PDB entry 7M4U | electron microscopy, 2.71 A resolution | chains a and p of the 21 polymer chains in the assembly

Chain a:
Molecule: 16s Ribosomal RNA
From: Acinetobacter baumannii (strain AB0057)
Sequence (1544 nucleotides; numbered 1 to 1544; the number before each row is that of its first residue):
     1 UUUAACUGAA GAGUUUGAUC AUGGCUCAGA UUGAACGCUG GCGGCAGGCU UAACACAUGC
    61 AAGUCGAGCG GGGGAAGGUA GCUUGCUACC GGACCUAGCG GCGGACGGGU GAGUAAUGCU
   121 UAGGAAUCUG CCUAUUAGUG GGGGACAACA UCUCGAAAGG GAUGCUAAUA CCGCAUACGU
   181 CCUACGGGAG AAAGCAGGGG AUCUUCGGAC CUUGCGCUAA UAGAUGAGCC UAAGUCGGAU
   241 UAGCUAGUUG GUGGGGUAAA GGCCUACCAA GGCGACGAUC UGUAGCGGGU CUGAGAGGAU
   301 GAUCCGCCAC ACUGGGACUG AGACACGGCC CAGACUCCUA CGGGAGGCAG CAGUGGGGAA
   361 UAUUGGACAA UGGGGGGAAC CCUGAUCCAG CCAUGCCGCG UGUGUGAAGA AGGCCUUAUG
   421 GUUGUAAAGC ACUUUAAGCG AGGAGGAGGC UACUCUAGUU AAUACCUAGG GAUAGUGGAC
   481 GUUACUCGCA GAAUAAGCAC CGGCUAACUC UGUGCCAGCA GCCGCGGUAA UACAGAGGGU
   541 GCGAGCGUUA AUCGGAUUUA CUGGGCGUAA AGCGUGCGUA GGCGGCUUAU UAAGUCGGAU
   601 GUGAAAUCCC CGAGCUUAAC UUGGGAAUUG CAUUCGAUAC UGGUGAGCUA GAGUAUGGGA
   661 GAGGAUGGUA GAAUUCCAGG UGUAGCGGUG AAAUGCGUAG AGAUCUGGAG GAAUACCGAU
   721 GGCGAAGGCA GCCAUCUGGC CUAAUACUGA CGCUGAGGUA CGAAAGCAUG GGGAGCAAAC
   781 AGGAUUAGAU ACCCUGGUAG UCCAUGCCGU AAACGAUGUC UACUAGCCGU UGGGGCCUUU
   841 GAGGCUUUAG UGGCGCAGCU AACGCGAUAA GUAGACCGCC UGGGGAGUAC GGUCGCAAGA
   901 CUAAAACUCA AAUGAAUUGA CGGGGGCCCG CACAAGCGGU GGAGCAUGUG GUUUAAUUCG
   961 AUGXAACGCG AAGAACCUUA CCUGGCCUUG ACAUACUAGA AACUUUUCAG AGAUGGAUUG
  1021 GUGCCUUCGG GAACCUAGAU ACAGGUGCUG CAUGGCUGUC GUCAGCUCGU GUCGUGAGAU
  1081 GUUGGGUUAA GUCCCGCAAC GAGCGCAACC CUUUUCCUUA CUUGCCAGCA UUUCGGAUGG
  1141 GAACUUUAAG GAUACUGCCA GUGACAAACU GGAGGAAGGC GGGGACGACG UCAAGUCAUC
  1201 AUGGCCCUUA CGGCCAGGGC UACACACGUG CUACAAUGGU CGGUACAAAG GGUUGCUACA
  1261 CAGCGAUGUG AUGCUAAUCU CAAAAAGCCG AUCGUAGUCC GGAUUGGAGU CUGCAACUCG
  1321 ACUCCAUGAA GUCGGAAUCG CUAGUAAUCG CGGAUCAGAA UGCCGCGGUG AAUACGUUCC
  1381 CGGGCCUUGU ACACACCGCC CGUCACACCA UGGGAGUUUG UUGCACCAGA AGUAGCUAGC
  1441 CUAACUGCAA AGAGGGCGGU UACCACGGUG UGGCCGAUGA CUGGGGUGAA GUCGUAACAA
  1501 GGUAGCCGUA GGGGAACCUG CGGCUGGAUC ACCUCCUUAA CGAA
Disordered / not traced: 1-2, 1531-1544
Construct notes: conflict U1007 (C57026 in 1211343212), C1034 (U57053 in 1211343212)
Modified positions: PSU (pseudouridine-5'-monophosphate) at position 513, 7MG (7N-methyl-8-hydroguanosine-5'-monophosphate) at position 524, 2MG (2N-methylguanosine-5'-monophosphate) at position 963, 5MC (5-methylcytidine-5'-monophosphate) at position 964, 2MG (2N-methylguanosine-5'-monophosphate) at position 1204, 4OC (4n,o2'-methylcytidine-5'-monophosphate) at position 1399, UR3 (3-methyluridine-5'-monophoshate) at position 1495, MA6 (6N-dimethyladenosine-5'-monophoshate) at position 1515, MA6 (6N-dimethyladenosine-5'-monophoshate) at position 1516
Metal / ion sites: Mg2+ site 1 near G23 (its only coordinating residue here); Mg2+ site 2 near A55 (its only coordinating residue here); Mg2+ site 3: A112, G113, G285; Mg2+ site 4: G141, A193; Mg2+ site 5: A170, C171; Mg2+ site 6 near A191 (its only coordinating residue here); Mg2+ site 7: A219 (shared with 1 residue of chain t); Mg2+ site 8: G295, G555; Mg2+ site 9 near A296 (its only coordinating residue here); Mg2+ site 10 near G327 (its only coordinating residue here); Mg2+ site 11 near C348 (its only coordinating residue here); Mg2+ site 12: A506, A507; 38 more Mg2+ sites not listed
Small-molecule neighbours: Eravacycline: 2MG_963, G1050, C1051, C1192, A1193, A1194, G1195

Chain p:
Name: 30S ribosomal protein S16
From: Acinetobacter baumannii (strain AB0057)
UniProt: A0A1V3DIZ9 (A0A1V3DIZ9_ACIBA); residues 1-101 here = UniProt positions 1-101
Chain sequence (101 residues; row label = number of the first residue in the row):
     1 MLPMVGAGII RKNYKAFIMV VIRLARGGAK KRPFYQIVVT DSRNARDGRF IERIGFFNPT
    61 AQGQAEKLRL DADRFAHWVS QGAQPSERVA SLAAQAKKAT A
Disordered / not traced: 1-18

Chain a / chain p interface:
Residue-residue contacts (69; chain a residue first):
  C45(a) / Lys-30(p)  phosphate contact
  A46(a) / Lys-30(p)  phosphate contact
  C106(a) / Arg-43(p)  hydrogen bond to the sugar
  G107(a) / Arg-43(p)  phosphate contact
  G130(a) / Arg-43(p)  hydrogen bond to the base
  C131(a) / Met-19(p)  hydrogen bond to the base
  C132(a) / Met-19(p)  sugar contact
  C132(a) / Gly-82(p)  hydrogen bond to the sugar
  C132(a) / Gln-84(p)  hydrogen bond to the sugar
  U133(a) / Ser-80(p)  hydrogen bond to the sugar
  U133(a) / Gly-82(p)  sugar contact
  G223(a) / Gln-81(p)  hydrogen bond to the base
  A224(a) / Val-20(p)  sugar contact
  A224(a) / Trp-78(p)  sugar contact
  A224(a) / Gln-81(p)  sugar contact
  U225(a) / Val-20(p)  sugar contact
  U225(a) / Asp-41(p)  sugar contact
  U225(a) / Ile-51(p)  sugar contact
  U225(a) / Trp-78(p)  phosphate contact
  G226(a) / Asp-41(p)  sugar contact
  G226(a) / Arg-43(p)  sugar contact
  G226(a) / Arg-49(p)  salt bridge to the phosphate
  A227(a) / Arg-49(p)  salt bridge to the phosphate
  C305(a) / Asp-47(p)  sugar contact
  C305(a) / Gly-48(p)  phosphate contact
  G306(a) / Gly-48(p)  phosphate contact
  G306(a) / Arg-49(p)  hydrogen bond to the phosphate
  C307(a) / Arg-49(p)  salt bridge to the phosphate
  A370(a) / Tyr-35(p)  hydrogen bond to the sugar
  A370(a) / Arg-88(p)  hydrogen bond to the phosphate
  U371(a) / Leu-24(p)  hydrogen bond to the sugar
  U371(a) / Tyr-35(p)  sugar contact
  U371(a) / Arg-46(p)  hydrogen bond to the base
  U371(a) / Arg-88(p)  salt bridge to the phosphate
  G372(a) / Arg-23(p)  hydrogen bond to the phosphate
  G372(a) / Leu-24(p)  hydrogen bond to the phosphate
  G372(a) / Ser-86(p)  hydrogen bond to the phosphate
  G372(a) / Val-89(p)  phosphate contact
  G373(a) / Arg-23(p)  salt bridge to the phosphate
  G373(a) / Ser-42(p)  sugar contact
  U386(a) / Arg-46(p)  hydrogen bond to the sugar
  C387(a) / Arg-26(p)  phosphate contact
  C387(a) / Arg-46(p)  salt bridge to the phosphate
  C388(a) / Arg-26(p)  salt bridge to the phosphate
  C388(a) / Lys-30(p)  phosphate contact
  C388(a) / Lys-31(p)  hydrogen bond to the phosphate
  A389(a) / Lys-30(p)  salt bridge to the phosphate
  G445(a) / Thr-60(p)  sugar contact
  G446(a) / Lys-31(p)  base contact
  A447(a) / Arg-88(p)  salt bridge to the phosphate
  G448(a) / Arg-88(p)  hydrogen bond to the sugar
  G448(a) / Ser-91(p)  sugar contact
  G449(a) / Ser-91(p)  phosphate contact
  C480(a) / Lys-31(p)  hydrogen bond to the sugar
  A613(a) / Gln-64(p)  hydrogen bond to the sugar
  A613(a) / Ala-65(p)  sugar contact
  G614(a) / Arg-32(p)  sugar contact
  G614(a) / Gln-62(p)  sugar contact
  G614(a) / Gln-64(p)  phosphate contact
  C615(a) / Arg-32(p)  hydrogen bond to the sugar
  C615(a) / Gln-62(p)  phosphate contact
  U621(a) / Gly-28(p)  hydrogen bond to the phosphate
  U622(a) / Gly-28(p)  hydrogen bond to the phosphate
  U622(a) / Phe-34(p)  phosphate contact
  G623(a) / Phe-34(p)  phosphate contact
  G623(a) / Gln-36(p)  hydrogen bond to the phosphate
  G623(a) / Arg-53(p)  salt bridge to the phosphate
  G623(a) / Phe-56(p)  sugar contact
  G624(a) / Arg-53(p)  salt bridge to the phosphate
Other interface residues (no listed pair), chain a (43 interface residues in all): G108, A321, G374, A385, A605, C620
Other interface residues (no listed pair), chain p (44 interface residues in all): Val-21, Gly-27, Ala-29, Pro-33, Ala-45, Phe-50, Pro-59, Gly-63, Gln-95

Summary:
Chain a and chain p form an interface of 43 and 44 residues respectively, with 24 hydrogen bonds and 11 salt
bridges. Polar contacts include G130(a)/Arg-43(p), C131(a)/Met-19(p) and G223(a)/Gln-81(p). Bound to chain a:
Eravacycline. The Mg2+ site 3 is built by A112(a), G113(a) and G285(a).
Here chain a is 16s Ribosomal RNA and chain p is 30S ribosomal protein S16, both from Acinetobacter baumannii
(strain AB0057). Entry 7M4U (A. baumannii Ribosome-Eravacycline complex: 30S) was determined by electron
microscopy.
